8J4A - chains A and B of the 4 polymer chains in the assembly; structure by X-ray diffraction, 1.97 A resolution.

Chain A:
Protein: Sequence-variable mosaic (SVM) signal sequence domain-containing protein
Source organism: Onion yellows phytoplasma OY-M
UniProt: Q6YQ57 (Q6YQ57_ONYPE); residues 33-135 here = UniProt positions 33-135
Amino-acid sequence (104 residues; row label = number of the first residue in the row):
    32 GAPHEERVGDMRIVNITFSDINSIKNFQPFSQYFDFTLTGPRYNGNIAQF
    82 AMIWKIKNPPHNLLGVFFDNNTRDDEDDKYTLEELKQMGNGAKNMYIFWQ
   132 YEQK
Not modelled in the structure: 32, 134-135
Construct notes: expression tag (32)
From the paper describing this entry:
  - specificity-determining residues: T68, I84

Chain B:
Protein: 26S proteasome non-ATPase regulatory subunit 4 homolog
Source organism: Arabidopsis thaliana
UniProt: P55034 (PSMD4_ARATH); residue numbers follow UniProt; this construct covers 1-193
Amino-acid sequence (194 residues; numbered 0 to 193; the number before each row is that of its first residue; numbering starts at 0):
     0 GMVLEATMICIDNSEWMRNGDYSPSRLQAQTEAVNLLCGAKTQSNPENTV
    50 GILTMAGKGVRVLTTPTSDLGKILACMHGLDVGGEINLTAAIQIAQLALK
   100 HRQNKNQRQRIIVFAGSPIKYEKKALEIVGKRLKKNSVSLDIVNFGEDDD
   150 EEKPQKLEALLTAVNNNDGSHIVHVPSGANALSDVLLSTPVFTG
Not modelled in the structure: 147
Construct notes: expression tag (0)
From the paper describing this entry:
  - mutagenesis - G38H, G38H/A39S, G70N: abolished binding to Sequence-variable mosaic (SVM) signal sequence domain-containing protein (chain A)
  - mutagenesis - A39S: unchanged binding to Sequence-variable mosaic (SVM) signal sequence domain-containing protein (chain A)
  - specificity-determining residues: L69, G70
  - specificity-determining residues: Q42 (proposed by the authors, not directly observed)

Interface between chain A and chain B:
Residue-residue contacts (36):
  A33(A) with R60(B)
  H35(A) with H77(B)
  R43(A) with D68(B), salt bridge; G70(B); K71(B); A74(B)
  V45(A) with G70(B); L73(B), hydrophobic; A74(B)
  N46(A) with H77(B)
  I47(A) with N34(B); L73(B), hydrophobic
  T48(A) with Q27(B), hydrogen bond (backbone-side chain); E31(B)
  F49(A) with Q27(B); E31(B)
  S50(A) with P23(B); E31(B), hydrogen bond (backbone-side chain)
  S54(A) with E31(B)
  N57(A) with L35(B); L186(B)
  F58(A) with N34(B); L35(B), hydrophobic; L73(B), hydrophobic
  Q59(A) with G38(B); A39(B); Q42(B)
  P60(A) with Q42(B); L69(B)
  F61(A) with L73(B), hydrophobic
  N125(A) with G70(B)
  Y127(A) with L69(B); G70(B), hydrogen bond (side chain-backbone); L73(B), hydrophobic
  Y132(A) with P23(B), hydrophobic; Q27(B)
Interface residues without a listed pair, chain A (19 interface residues in all): P34
From the paper, about this interface:
  - pairs named by the authors: T48(A)-Q27(B) (backbone contact), S50(A)-E31(B) (backbone contact)
  - interface residues, chain A: I47(A), F49(A), F58(A), F61(A), Y127(A)
  - hot spots on chain A (mutagenesis) - F58D: abolished binding to 26S proteasome non-ATPase regulatory subunit 4 homolog (chain B)
  - interface residues, chain B: L35(B), L69(B), G70(B), L73(B)
  - hot spots on chain B (mutagenesis) - L69T, L73D: abolished binding to Sequence-variable mosaic (SVM) signal sequence domain-containing protein (chain A)

Summary:
Chain A and chain B form an interface of 19 and 17 residues respectively; the contacts include 3 hydrogen
bonds and 1 salt bridge. Polar pairs include R43(A)-D68(B), T48(A)-Q27(B) and S50(A)-E31(B). The authors
report backbone contacts between T48(A) and Q27(B) and S50(A) and E31(B). The paper reports that G38H,
G38H/A39S and G70N of chain B, among others, abolish binding to Sequence-variable mosaic (SVM) signal sequence
domain-containing protein (chain A); interface residues I47(A), F49(A) and L35(B) among others; 7
substitutions were tested in all.
Chain A is Sequence-variable mosaic (SVM) signal sequence domain-containing protein (Onion yellows phytoplasma
OY-M) and chain B is 26S proteasome non-ATPase regulatory subunit 4 homolog (Arabidopsis thaliana); the
structure, Crystal structure of OY phytoplasma SAP05 in complex with AtRPN10, was determined by X-ray
diffraction, deposited together with 8J48, 8J49 and 8J4B.
